PDB entry 7VSA | X-ray diffraction, 1.76 A resolution | chain A

Chain A:
Name: Ribonuclease HI
From: Escherichia coli (strain K12)
Notes: EC 3.1.26.4
Reference sequence: P0A7Y4 (RNH_ECOLI); residue numbers follow UniProt; this construct covers 1-155
Chain sequence (155 residues; numbered 1 to 155; the number before each row is that of its first residue):
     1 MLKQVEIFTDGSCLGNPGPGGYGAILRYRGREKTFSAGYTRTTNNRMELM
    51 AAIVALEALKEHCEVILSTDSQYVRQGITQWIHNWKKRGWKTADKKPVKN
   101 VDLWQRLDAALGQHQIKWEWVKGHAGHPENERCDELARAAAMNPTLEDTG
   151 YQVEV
Metal / ion sites: Mg2+ site 1: Asp-10, Glu-48; Mg2+ site 2: Asp-10, Gly-11, Asp-134
Reported in the primary citation:
  - Mg2+ coordination: Asp-10, Gly-11, Glu-48, Asp-134
  - Mg2+ coordination through a water molecule: Asp-70, His-124
  - conformationally variable residues (order/disorder transition, side-chain flip): Lys-122 to Ala-125
  - catalytic residues: His-124 (proposed by the authors, not directly observed)

Overview:
The Mg2+ site 1 is built by Asp-10 and Glu-48. The Mg2+ site 2 is built by Asp-10, Gly-11 and Asp-134. From
the paper: the catalytic residue His-124; Mg2+ coordination by Asp-10, Gly-11 and Glu-48 among others.
Chain A is Ribonuclease HI (Escherichia coli (strain K12)); the structure, E. coli Ribonuclease HI in complex
with two Mg2+, was determined by X-ray diffraction, deposited together with 7VSB, 7VSC, 7VSD and 7VSE.
